PDB entry 4L9F | X-ray diffraction, 2.50 A resolution | chain A

[Chain A]
Protein: Transcriptional regulator, PpsR
Source organism: Rhodobacter sphaeroides
UniProtKB: Q3J179 (Q3J179_RHOS4); numbering as in UniProt (aligned over 123-257)
Sequence (139 residues; row label = number of the first residue in the row):
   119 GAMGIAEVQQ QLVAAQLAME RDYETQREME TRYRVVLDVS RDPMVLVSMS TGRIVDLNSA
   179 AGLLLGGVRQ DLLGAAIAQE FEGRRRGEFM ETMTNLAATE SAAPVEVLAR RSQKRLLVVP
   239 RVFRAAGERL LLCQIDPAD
Unresolved in the structure: 119-142, 218-221
Modified residues: Mse121, Mse137 (selenomethionine); Mse147, Mse162, Mse167, Mse208, Mse211 (selenomethionine; parent Met)
Sequence notes: expression tag (119-122)

[Summary]
Chain A is Transcriptional regulator, PpsR (Rhodobacter sphaeroides); the structure, Structure of a SeMet
derivative of PpsR Q-PAS1 from Rb. sphaeroides, was determined by X-ray diffraction together with 4L9E from
the same study.
